Entry 4FE8 (X-ray diffraction, 3.00 A resolution); this record covers chains B and C of the 3 polymer chains in the assembly.

[Chain B (and C)]
Molecule: Maltose-binding periplasmic protein, Huntingtin
From: Escherichia coli (strain K12)
Notes: fragment: Huntingtin protein exon1 domain; engineered mutation(s): HQHQH,HQHQH; chain C of this document is another copy of the same molecule, construct and numbering; everything in this record applies to it too
Reference sequence: chimeric construct of P0AEX9, P42858: residues 1-358 from P0AEX9 (MALE_ECOLI) positions 27-384 (UniProt number = residue number + 26); residues 371-452 from P42858 positions 1-64 (offset varies)
Chain sequence (452 residues; each row starts with the number of its first residue):
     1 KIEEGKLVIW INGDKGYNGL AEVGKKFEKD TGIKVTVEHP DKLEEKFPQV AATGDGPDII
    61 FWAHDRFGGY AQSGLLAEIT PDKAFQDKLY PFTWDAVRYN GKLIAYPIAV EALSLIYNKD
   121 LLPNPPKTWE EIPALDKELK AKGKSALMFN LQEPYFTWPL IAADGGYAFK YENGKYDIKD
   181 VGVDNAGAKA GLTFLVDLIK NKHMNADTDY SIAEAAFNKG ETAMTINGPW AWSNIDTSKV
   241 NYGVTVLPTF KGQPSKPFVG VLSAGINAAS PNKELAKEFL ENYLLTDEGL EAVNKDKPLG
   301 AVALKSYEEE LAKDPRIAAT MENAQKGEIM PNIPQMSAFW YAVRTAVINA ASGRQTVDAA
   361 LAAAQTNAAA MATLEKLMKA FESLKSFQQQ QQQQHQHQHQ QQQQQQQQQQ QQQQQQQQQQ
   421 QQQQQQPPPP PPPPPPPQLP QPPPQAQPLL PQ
Unresolved in the structure: 402-452 (chain C: 411-452)
Sequence notes: linker (359-370); insertion (388-405)
Ion coordination: Zn2+ site 1 near Glu172 (its only coordinating residue here); Zn2+ site 2 near Asp180 (its only coordinating residue here); Zn2+ site 3 near Glu291 (its only coordinating residue here); Zn2+ site 4 near Glu310 (its only coordinating residue here)
Curated features (UniProtKB/Swiss-Prot):
  - region: Thr373 to Ser383 (Sufficient for interaction with TPR)
  - modified residue: Lys379 (N6-acetyllysine)
What the authors report for this chain:
  - conformationally variable residues: Gln396 to Gln410

[Interface between chain B and chain C]
Contacting residue pairs - 24 pairs, chain B then chain C:
  Ala52(B) - Gln355(C)
  Ala52(B) - Thr356(C)  hydrogen bond (backbone-backbone)
  Ala52(B) - Ala359(C)
  Thr53(B) - Arg354(C)
  Thr53(B) - Thr356(C)
  Gly54(B) - Thr356(C)
  Gln72(B) - Ala362(C)
  Ser73(B) - Asp358(C)
  Ser73(B) - Ala359(C)
  Ser73(B) - Ala362(C)
  Gly74(B) - Asp358(C)
  Lys376(B) - Thr373(C)
  Lys379(B) - Ala370(C)
  Ala380(B) - Ala370(C)  hydrophobic
  Ala380(B) - Leu374(C)
  Ser383(B) - Tyr341(C)  hydrogen bond
  Ser383(B) - Asn367(C)  hydrogen bond
  Ser383(B) - Ala370(C)
  Leu384(B) - Tyr341(C)
  Leu384(B) - Leu374(C)  hydrophobic
  Phe387(B) - Tyr341(C)
  Gln390(B) - Thr345(C)  hydrogen bond
  Gln390(B) - Ile348(C)
  His395(B) - Gln152(C)
Other interface residues (no listed pair), chain B (19 interface residues in all): Ala51, Leu75, Leu377, Phe381, Gln394
Other interface residues (no listed pair), chain C (17 interface residues in all): Arg344, Gly353, Leu377

[Summary]
19 residues of chain B face 17 of chain C across their interface; the contacts include 4 hydrogen bonds. Among
the polar pairs are Ser383(B)-Tyr341(C), Ser383(B)-Asn367(C) and Gln390(B)-Thr345(C). The paper reports
conformational variability at Gln396(B).
Both chains are Maltose-binding periplasmic protein, Huntingtin (Escherichia coli (strain K12)). Entry 4FE8
(Crystal Structure of Htt36Q3H-EX1-X1-C1(Alpha)) was determined by X-ray diffraction together with 4FEB, 4FEC
and 4FED from the same study.
